1BBB - chains A and C of the 4 polymer chains in the assembly; structure by X-ray diffraction, 1.70 A resolution.

[Chain A (and C)]
Protein: Hemoglobin A (carbonmonoxy) (alpha chain)
Organism: Homo sapiens
Notes: chain C of this document is another copy of the same molecule, construct and numbering; everything in this record applies to it too
Reference sequence: P69905 (HBA_HUMAN); residues 1-141 here = UniProt positions 1-141
Chain sequence (141 residues; row label = number of the first residue in the row):
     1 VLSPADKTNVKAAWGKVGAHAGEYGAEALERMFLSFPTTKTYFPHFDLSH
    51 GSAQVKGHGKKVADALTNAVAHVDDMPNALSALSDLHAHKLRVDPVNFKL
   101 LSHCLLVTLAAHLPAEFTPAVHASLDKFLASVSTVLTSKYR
Metal / ion sites: heme Fe: His-87 (together with carbon monoxide)
Small-molecule neighbours: carbon monoxide / heme: Leu-29, Met-32, Thr-39, Tyr-42, Phe-43, His-45, Phe-46, His-58, Lys-61, Val-62, Ala-65, Leu-66, Leu-83, Leu-86, His-87, Leu-91, Val-93, Asn-97, Phe-98, Leu-101, Val-132, Leu-136
UniProt features mapped onto this chain:
  - site: Lys-61 (Not glycated)
  - natural variant: Asp-6 (A6D: In J-Toronto; this construct carries the variant), Ala-13 (A13D: In J-Paris 1/J-Aljezur), Glu-27 (A27E: In Shenyang; this construct carries the variant), Lys-61 (K61N: In Zambia; deletion: In Clinic), Asp-64 (A64D: In Pontoise; this construct carries the variant), Asp-75 (D75A: In Lille; D75G: In Chapel Hill; D75N: In G-Pest), Ala-111 (A111D: In Petah Tikva)

[Interface between chain A and chain C]
Pairs across the interface (13; chain A residue first):
  Val-1(A) / Ser-138(C)  hydrogen bond (backbone-side chain)
  Val-1(A) / Tyr-140(C)
  Leu-2(A) / Tyr-140(C)
  Ser-3(A) / Tyr-140(C)
  Pro-4(A) / Tyr-140(C)
  Lys-127(A) / Lys-139(C)  hydrogen bond (side chain-backbone)
  Ser-138(A) / Val-1(C)  hydrogen bond (side chain-backbone)
  Lys-139(A) / Val-1(C)
  Lys-139(A) / Lys-127(C)  hydrogen bond (backbone-side chain)
  Tyr-140(A) / Val-1(C)
  Tyr-140(A) / Leu-2(C)
  Tyr-140(A) / Ser-3(C)
  Tyr-140(A) / Pro-4(C)
Other interface residues (no listed pair), chain A (11 interface residues in all): Asp-6, Thr-134, Val-135
Other interface residues (no listed pair), chain C (13 interface residues in all): Asp-6, Pro-77, Thr-134, Val-135, Arg-141

[In short]
The interface between chain A and chain C involves 11 residues on one side and 13 on the other, with 4
hydrogen bonds. Among the polar pairs are Val-1(A)/Ser-138(C) and Lys-127(A)/Lys-139(C). Bound to chain A:
carbon monoxide / heme.
Both chains are Hemoglobin A (carbonmonoxy) (alpha chain) (Homo sapiens). Entry 1BBB (A third quaternary
structure of human hemoglobin A at 1.7-angstroms resolution) was determined by X-ray diffraction.
